8ZJR - chains E and J of the 11 polymer chains in the assembly; structure by electron microscopy, 3.30 A resolution.

[Chain E]
Molecule: Histone H3.2
Source organism: Homo sapiens
UniProt: Q71DI3 (H32_HUMAN); numbering as in UniProt (aligned over 1-136)
Chain sequence (138 residues; each row starts with the number of its first residue; numbers below 1 keep their minus sign (Gly-1 is residue -1)):
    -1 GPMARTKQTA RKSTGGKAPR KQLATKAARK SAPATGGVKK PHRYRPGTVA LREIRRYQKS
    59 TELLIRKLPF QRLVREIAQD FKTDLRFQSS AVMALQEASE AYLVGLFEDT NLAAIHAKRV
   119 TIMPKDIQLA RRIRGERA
Disordered / not traced: -1 to 38
Construct notes: expression tag (-1 to 0); conflict Ala111 (Cys in Q71DI3)
UniProt features mapped onto this chain:
  - modified residue: Arg3 (Asymmetric dimethylarginine), Thr4 (Phosphothreonine), Lys5 (Allysine), Gln6 (5-glutamyl dopamine), Thr7 (Phosphothreonine), Arg9 (Citrulline), Lys10 (N6,N6,N6-trimethyllysine), Ser11 (ADP-ribosylserine), Thr12 (Phosphothreonine), Lys15 (N6-(2-hydroxyisobutyryl)lysine), Arg18 (Asymmetric dimethylarginine), Lys19 (N6-(2-hydroxyisobutyryl)lysine), Lys24 (N6-(2-hydroxyisobutyryl)lysine), Arg27 (Citrulline), Lys28 (N6,N6,N6-trimethyllysine), Ser29 (ADP-ribosylserine), Lys37 (N6,N6,N6-trimethyllysine), Lys38 (N6-methyllysine), Tyr42 (Phosphotyrosine), Lys57 (N6,N6,N6-trimethyllysine) and 8 more in UniProt
  - lipidation: Lys19 (N6-decanoyllysine)

[Chain J]
Molecule: 147-nt DNA strand
Source organism: synthetic construct
Sequence (147 nucleotides; numbered 1 to 147; the number before each row is that of its first residue):
     1 ATCCTCTTCC GATCTGCTTA CCCAAGCGGC ATGACCGTGA ACCACCTCAC CAACCCACGC
    61 GTTACTATGC CCAGTCGGCT CTATTCATCG AAGGGATCAT GCTTGCACCC TAACCAAGAT
   121 CGGAAGAGCG TCGTGTAACG TGTGGAT
Disordered / not traced: 1-10, 142-147

[How chain E and chain J interact]
Residue-residue contacts (16):
  Arg41(E) - DT80(J)  hydrogen bond to the base
  Arg43(E) - DA83(J)  salt bridge to the phosphate
  Arg64(E) - DG74(J)  sugar contact
  Arg64(E) - DT75(J)  phosphate contact
  Arg73(E) - DC65(J)  salt bridge to the phosphate
  Arg73(E) - DT66(J)  salt bridge to the phosphate
  Arg84(E) - DT63(J)  base contact
  Arg84(E) - DA64(J)  phosphate contact
  Phe85(E) - DA64(J)  sugar contact
  Phe85(E) - DC65(J)  hydrogen bond to the phosphate
  Gln86(E) - DA64(J)  phosphate contact
  Arg117(E) - DT85(J)  phosphate contact
  Arg117(E) - DC86(J)  salt bridge to the phosphate
  Val118(E) - DT85(J)  hydrogen bond to the phosphate
  Thr119(E) - DT85(J)  hydrogen bond to the phosphate
  Met121(E) - DC86(J)  phosphate contact
Interface residues without a listed pair, chain E (13 interface residues in all): Pro44, Ser87
Interface residues without a listed pair, chain J (11 interface residues in all): DT84

[Overview]
Chain E and chain J form an interface of 13 and 11 residues respectively, with 4 hydrogen bonds and 4 salt
bridges. Polar contacts include Arg41(E)-DT80(J), Phe85(E)-DC65(J) and Val118(E)-DT85(J).
Here chain E is Histone H3.2 (Homo sapiens) and chain J is a 147-nt DNA strand (synthetic construct). Entry
8ZJR (Structure of nucleosome-bound RFX5 complex) was determined by electron microscopy together with 8ZJT
from the same study.
